Entry 5NKL (X-ray diffraction, 1.70 A resolution); this record covers chains A and B of the 3 polymer chains in the assembly.

== Chain A ==
Name: DNA polymerase I, thermostable
From: Thermus aquaticus
Notes: EC 2.7.7.7
UniProtKB: P19821 (DPO1_THEAQ); numbering as in UniProt (aligned over 293-832)
Sequence (540 residues; each row starts with the number of its first residue):
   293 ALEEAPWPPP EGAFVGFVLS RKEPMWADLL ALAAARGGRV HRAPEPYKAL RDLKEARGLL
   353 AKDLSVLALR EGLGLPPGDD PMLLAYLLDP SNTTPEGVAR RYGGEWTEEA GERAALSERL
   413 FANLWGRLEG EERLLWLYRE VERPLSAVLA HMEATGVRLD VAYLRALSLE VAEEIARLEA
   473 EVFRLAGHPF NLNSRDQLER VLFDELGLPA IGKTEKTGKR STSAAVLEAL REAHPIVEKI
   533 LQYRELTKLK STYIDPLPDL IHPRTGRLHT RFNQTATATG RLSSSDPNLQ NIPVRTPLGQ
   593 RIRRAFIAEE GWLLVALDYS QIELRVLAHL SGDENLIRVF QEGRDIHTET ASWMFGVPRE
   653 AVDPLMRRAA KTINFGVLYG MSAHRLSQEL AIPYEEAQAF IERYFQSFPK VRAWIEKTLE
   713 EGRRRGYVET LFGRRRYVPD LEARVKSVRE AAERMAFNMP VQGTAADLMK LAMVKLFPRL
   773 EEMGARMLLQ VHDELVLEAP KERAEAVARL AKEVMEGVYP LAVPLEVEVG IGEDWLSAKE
Bound ions: Mg2+ site 1: Asp610, Asp785 (together with 91R, 91T); Mg2+ site 2: Asp610, Tyr611, Asp785 (together with 91R, 91T)
Ligand contacts: 91R / 91T: Arg573, Val586, Arg587, Asp610, Tyr611, Ser612, Gln613, Ile614, Glu615, His639, Arg659, Arg660, Lys663, Phe667, Tyr671, Asp785
What the authors report for this chain:
  - Mg2+ coordination: Asp610, Tyr611, Asp785
  - binding site for the ligand 91R: Glu615, His639, Arg659, Arg660, Lys663, Asn750
  - binding site for the 16-nt DNA strand: Thr664, Met673, Ser674, Arg677
  - conformationally variable residues (helix shift, side-chain flip): Arg660, Thr664, Met673, Ser674, Arg677

== Chain B ==
Molecule: 12-nt DNA strand
Sequence (12 nucleotides; each row starts with the number of its first residue):
   101 GACCACGGCG CC
Modified positions: DOC (2',3'-dideoxycytidine-5'-monophosphate) at position 112

== Interface between chain A and chain B ==
Contacting residue pairs (34; chain A residue first):
  Arg487(A) - DG107(B)  hydrogen bond to the phosphate
  Arg487(A) - DG108(B)  salt bridge to the phosphate
  Thr506(A) - DG107(B)  hydrogen bond to the phosphate
  Thr506(A) - DG108(B)  phosphate contact
  Glu507(A) - DG107(B)  phosphate contact
  Lys508(A) - DC106(B)  phosphate contact
  Lys508(A) - DG107(B)  hydrogen bond to the phosphate
  Thr509(A) - DC106(B)  phosphate contact
  Thr509(A) - DG107(B)  hydrogen bond to the phosphate
  Ser513(A) - DG108(B)  hydrogen bond to the phosphate
  Thr514(A) - DG108(B)  hydrogen bond to the phosphate
  Ser515(A) - DG108(B)  phosphate contact
  Ser515(A) - DC109(B)  phosphate contact
  Ala516(A) - DC109(B)  hydrogen bond to the phosphate
  Arg536(A) - DG108(B)  hydrogen bond to the phosphate
  Arg536(A) - DC109(B)  salt bridge to the phosphate
  Lys540(A) - DG108(B)  base contact
  Lys540(A) - DC109(B)  hydrogen bond to the base
  Lys540(A) - DG110(B)  sugar contact
  Tyr545(A) - DG110(B)  hydrogen bond to the sugar
  Arg573(A) - DOC_112(B)  hydrogen bond to the base
  Gln582(A) - DC111(B)  sugar contact
  Asn583(A) - DG110(B)  hydrogen bond to the base
  Asn583(A) - DC111(B)  sugar contact
  Ile584(A) - DC111(B)  sugar contact
  Pro585(A) - DG110(B)  phosphate contact
  Pro585(A) - DC111(B)  phosphate contact
  Val586(A) - DC111(B)  hydrogen bond to the phosphate
  Val586(A) - DOC_112(B)  phosphate contact
  Arg587(A) - DG110(B)  salt bridge to the phosphate
  Arg587(A) - DC111(B)  salt bridge to the phosphate
  Arg595(A) - DC111(B)  phosphate contact
  Val783(A) - DOC_112(B)  sugar contact
  His784(A) - DOC_112(B)  sugar contact
Other interface residues (no listed pair), chain A (29 interface residues in all): Gly510, Lys511, Glu537, Leu541, Asn580, Arg660, Asp785

== Overview ==
29 residues of chain A face 7 of chain B across their interface, with 13 hydrogen bonds and 4 salt bridges.
Polar contacts include Lys540(A)-DC109(B), Arg573(A)-DOC_112(B) and Asn583(A)-DG110(B). From the paper: a
binding site for the ligand 91R at Glu615(A), His639(A) and Arg659(A) among others; a binding site for the
16-nt DNA strand at Thr664(A), Met673(A) and Ser674(A) among others.
Chain A is DNA polymerase I, thermostable (Thermus aquaticus) and chain B is a 12-nt DNA strand; the
structure, Crystal structure of the large fragment of DNA polymerase I from Thermus Aquaticus in a closed ...,
was determined by X-ray diffraction.
